3CY5 - chains A and D of the 4 polymer chains in the assembly; structure by X-ray diffraction, 2.00 A resolution.

[Chain A]
Protein: Hemoglobin subunit alpha-2
Source organism: Bubalus bubalis
UniProt: Q9TSN8 (HBA2_BUBBU); residues 1-141 here correspond to UniProt positions 2-142 (UniProt number = residue number + 1)
Amino-acid sequence (141 residues; row label = number of the first residue in the row):
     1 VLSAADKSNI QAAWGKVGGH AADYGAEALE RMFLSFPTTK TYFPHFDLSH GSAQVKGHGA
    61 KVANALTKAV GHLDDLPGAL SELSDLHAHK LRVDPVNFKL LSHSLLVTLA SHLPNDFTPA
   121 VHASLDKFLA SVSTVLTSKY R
Curated features (UniProtKB/Swiss-Prot):
  - binding site (O2): H58
  - binding site (heme b): H87

[Chain D]
Protein: Hemoglobin subunit beta
Source organism: Bubalus bubalis
UniProt: P67820 (HBB_BUBBU); residues 2-146 here correspond to UniProt positions 1-145 (UniProt number = residue number - 1)
Amino-acid sequence (145 residues; each row starts with the number of its first residue):
     2 MLTAEEKAAV TAFWGKVHVD EVGGEALGRL LVVYPWTQRF FESFGDLSTA DAVMNNPKVK
    62 AHGKKVLDSF SNGMKHLDDL KGTFAALSEL HCDKLHVDPE NFKLLGNVLV VVLARHFGKE
   122 FTPVLQADFQ KVVAGVANAL AHRYH
Curated features (UniProtKB/Swiss-Prot):
  - binding site (heme b): H63, H92
  - modified residue: T12 (Phosphothreonine), S44 (Phosphoserine), K59 (N6-acetyllysine), K82 (N6-acetyllysine), C93 (S-nitrosocysteine)

[Interface between chain A and chain D]
Contacting residue pairs (26):
  T38(A) with H97(D); Y145(D)
  T41(A) with R40(D), hydrogen bond; H97(D)
  Y42(A) with R40(D)
  R92(A) with P36(D); W37(D); Q39(D), hydrogen bond; R40(D)
  V93(A) with W37(D)
  D94(A) with W37(D); D99(D); N102(D), hydrogen bond
  P95(A) with W37(D)
  V96(A) with D99(D); E101(D)
  Y140(A) with P36(D), hydrophobic; W37(D), hydrophobic
  R141(A) with V33(D); P36(D); Q39(D); L48(D); S49(D); T50(D), hydrogen bond (side chain-backbone); A51(D); V54(D)
Other interface residues (no listed pair), chain A (11 interface residues in all): L91

[In short]
11 residues of chain A and 15 residues of chain D are in contact; the contacts include 4 hydrogen bonds. Polar
pairs include T41(A)-R40(D), R92(A)-Q39(D) and D94(A)-N102(D).
Here chain A is Hemoglobin subunit alpha-2 and chain D is Hemoglobin subunit beta, both from Bubalus bubalis.
Entry 3CY5 (Crystal structure determination of buffalo (Bubalus bubalis) hemoglobin at 2 angstrom resolution)
was determined by X-ray diffraction.
